Entry 4Y8H (X-ray diffraction, 2.50 A resolution); this record covers chains R and S of the 34 polymer chains in the assembly.

# Chain R
Protein: Proteasome subunit alpha type-5
Organism: Saccharomyces cerevisiae (strain ATCC 204508 / S288c)
Notes: EC 3.4.25.1
Reference sequence: P32379 (PSA5_YEAST); residues -7 to 252 here correspond to UniProt positions 1-260 (UniProt number = residue number + 8)
Amino-acid sequence (260 residues; row label = number of the first residue in the row; numbers below 1 keep their minus sign (Met-7 is residue -7)):
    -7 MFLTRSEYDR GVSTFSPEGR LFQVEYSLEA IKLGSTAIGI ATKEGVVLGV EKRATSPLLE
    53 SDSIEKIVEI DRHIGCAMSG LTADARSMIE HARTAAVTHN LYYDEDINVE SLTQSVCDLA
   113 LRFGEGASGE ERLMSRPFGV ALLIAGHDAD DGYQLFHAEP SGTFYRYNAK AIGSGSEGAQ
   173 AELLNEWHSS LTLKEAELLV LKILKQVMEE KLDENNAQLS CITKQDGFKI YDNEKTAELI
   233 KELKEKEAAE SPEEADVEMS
Unresolved in the structure: -7 to 0, 118-124, 243-252

# Chain S
Protein: Proteasome subunit alpha type-6
Organism: Saccharomyces cerevisiae (strain ATCC 204508 / S288c)
Notes: EC 3.4.25.1
Reference sequence: P40302 (PSA6_YEAST); residues 0-233 here correspond to UniProt positions 1-234 (UniProt number = residue number + 1)
Amino-acid sequence (234 residues; row label = number of the first residue in the row; numbering starts at 0):
     0 MFRNNYDGDT VTFSPTGRLF QVEYALEAIK QGSVTVGLRS NTHAVLVALK RNADELSSYQ
    60 KKIIKCDEHM GLSLAGLAPD ARVLSNYLRQ QCNYSSLVFN RKLAVERAGH LLCDKAQKNT
   120 QSYGGRPYGV GLLIIGYDKS GAHLLEFQPS GNVTELYGTA IGARSQGAKT YLERTLDTFI
   180 KIDGNPDELI KAGVEAISQS LRDESLTVDN LSIAIVGKDT PFTIYDGEAV AKYI
Unresolved in the structure: 0-2
Curated features (UniProtKB/Swiss-Prot):
  - modified residue: Ser13 (Phosphoserine)
  - cross-link: Lys190 (Glycyl lysine isopeptide (Lys-Gly) (interchain with G-Cter in ubiquitin))

# How chain R and chain S interact
Contacting residue pairs - 40 pairs, chain R then chain S:
  Ser5(R) - Arg125(S)
  Thr6(R) - Gly7(S)
  Thr6(R) - Gln20(S)
  Phe7(R) - Gln20(S)  hydrogen bond (backbone-side chain)
  Phe7(R) - Tyr23(S)
  Phe7(R) - Arg125(S)
  Phe7(R) - Pro126(S)
  Ser8(R) - Tyr23(S)
  Pro9(R) - Tyr23(S)  hydrophobic
  Pro9(R) - Glu26(S)
  Glu10(R) - Glu26(S)
  Glu10(R) - Gln30(S)
  Gly11(R) - Tyr23(S)
  Gly11(R) - Ala27(S)
  Leu13(R) - Arg125(S)
  Gln106(R) - Arg81(S)  hydrogen bond
  Asp110(R) - Arg81(S)  salt bridge
  Leu113(R) - Pro78(S)  hydrophobic
  Leu113(R) - Arg125(S)
  Ser153(R) - Pro78(S)
  Gly154(R) - Pro78(S)
  Thr155(R) - Gln59(S)
  Phe156(R) - Gln59(S)
  Tyr157(R) - Arg50(S)
  Tyr157(R) - Ala52(S)
  Tyr157(R) - Ser56(S)
  Tyr157(R) - Ser57(S)
  Tyr157(R) - Gln59(S)
  Arg158(R) - Ser56(S)
  Arg158(R) - Ser57(S)  hydrogen bond (backbone-backbone)
  Tyr159(R) - Ala52(S)
  Tyr159(R) - Asp53(S)
  Tyr159(R) - Leu55(S)
  Tyr159(R) - Ser56(S)
  Asn160(R) - Leu55(S)  hydrogen bond (backbone-backbone)
  Ala161(R) - Leu55(S)
  Gln172(R) - Asp53(S)  hydrogen bond
  Leu175(R) - Leu55(S)
  Leu176(R) - Leu55(S)
  Trp179(R) - Leu55(S)  hydrophobic
Interface residues without a listed pair, chain R (27 interface residues in all): Arg2, Gly3, Glu117
Interface residues without a listed pair, chain S (27 interface residues in all): Asp6, Ala24, Asn51, Glu54, Leu76, Asp79, Tyr122, Gly123, Gly124, Gly128

# Overview
The chain R/chain S interface involves 27 residues from each chain, with 5 hydrogen bonds and 1 salt bridge.
Polar pairs include Asp110(R)-Arg81(S), Phe7(R)-Gln20(S) and Gln106(R)-Arg81(S).
Chain R is Proteasome subunit alpha type-5 and chain S is Proteasome subunit alpha type-6, both from
Saccharomyces cerevisiae (strain ATCC 204508 / S288c); the structure, Yeast 20S proteasome in complex with
N3-APAL-ep, was determined by X-ray diffraction, deposited together with 4Y69, 4Y6A, 4Y6V, 4Y6Z, 4Y70, 4Y74
and 34 further entries.
